Entry 3LVW (X-ray diffraction, 2.50 A resolution); this record covers chain A.

# Chain A
Name: Glutamate--cysteine ligase
Organism: Saccharomyces cerevisiae
Notes: EC 6.3.2.2
Reference sequence: P32477 (GSH1_YEAST); residue numbers follow UniProt; this construct covers 1-678
Sequence (692 residues; numbered 1 to 692; the number before each row is that of its first residue):
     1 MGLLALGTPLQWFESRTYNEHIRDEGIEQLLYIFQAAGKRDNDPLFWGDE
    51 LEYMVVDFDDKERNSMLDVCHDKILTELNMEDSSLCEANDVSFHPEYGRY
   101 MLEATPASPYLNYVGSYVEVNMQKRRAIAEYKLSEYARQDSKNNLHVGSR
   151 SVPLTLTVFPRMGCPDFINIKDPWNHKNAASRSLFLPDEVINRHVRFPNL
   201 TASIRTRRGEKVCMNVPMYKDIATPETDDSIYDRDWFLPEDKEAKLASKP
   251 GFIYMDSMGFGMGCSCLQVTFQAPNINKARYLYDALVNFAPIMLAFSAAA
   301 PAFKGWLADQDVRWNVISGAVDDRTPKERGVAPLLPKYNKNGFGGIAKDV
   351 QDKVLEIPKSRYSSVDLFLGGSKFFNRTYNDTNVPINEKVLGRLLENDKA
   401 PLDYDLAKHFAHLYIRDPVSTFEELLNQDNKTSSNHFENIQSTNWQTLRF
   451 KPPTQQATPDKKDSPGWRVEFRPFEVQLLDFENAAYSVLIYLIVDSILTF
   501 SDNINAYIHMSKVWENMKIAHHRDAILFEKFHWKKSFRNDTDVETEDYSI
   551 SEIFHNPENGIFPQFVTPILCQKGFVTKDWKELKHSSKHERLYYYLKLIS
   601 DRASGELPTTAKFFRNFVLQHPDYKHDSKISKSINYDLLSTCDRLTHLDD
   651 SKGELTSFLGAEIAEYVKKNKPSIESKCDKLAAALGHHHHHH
Unresolved in the structure: 1, 674-692
Sequence notes: expression tag (679-692)
Ligand contacts: glutathione (GSH): E52, E96, Y97, R196, F197, L200, M258, M262, C264, S265, C266, Q268, R313, I317, Y362, S442, W445, R472
Reported in the primary citation:
  - binding site for glutathione: E52, E96, Y97, R196, F197, L200, M258, M262, C264, C266, R313, Y362, W445, R472
  - conformationally variable residues: E103
  - mutagenesis - C266A, C266S: decreased binding to glutathione
  - mutagenesis - C266A, C266S: decreased binding to glutamate
  - catalytic residues: E96, R196, W445 (proposed by the authors, not directly observed)

# Summary
Bound to chain A: glutathione. The paper reports catalytic residues E96, R196 and W445; C266A and C266S reduce
binding to glutathione.
Chain A is Glutamate--cysteine ligase (Saccharomyces cerevisiae); the structure, Glutathione-inhibited ScGCL,
was determined by X-ray diffraction together with 3LVV from the same study.
